Entry 7WEL (electron microscopy, 3.20 A resolution); this record covers chain A.

# Chain A
Molecule: Sodium channel protein type 10 subunit alpha
From: Homo sapiens
UniProtKB: Q9Y5Y9 (SCNAA_HUMAN); residue numbers follow UniProt; this construct covers 1-1956
Amino-acid sequence (1956 residues; numbered 1 to 1956; the number before each row is that of its first residue):
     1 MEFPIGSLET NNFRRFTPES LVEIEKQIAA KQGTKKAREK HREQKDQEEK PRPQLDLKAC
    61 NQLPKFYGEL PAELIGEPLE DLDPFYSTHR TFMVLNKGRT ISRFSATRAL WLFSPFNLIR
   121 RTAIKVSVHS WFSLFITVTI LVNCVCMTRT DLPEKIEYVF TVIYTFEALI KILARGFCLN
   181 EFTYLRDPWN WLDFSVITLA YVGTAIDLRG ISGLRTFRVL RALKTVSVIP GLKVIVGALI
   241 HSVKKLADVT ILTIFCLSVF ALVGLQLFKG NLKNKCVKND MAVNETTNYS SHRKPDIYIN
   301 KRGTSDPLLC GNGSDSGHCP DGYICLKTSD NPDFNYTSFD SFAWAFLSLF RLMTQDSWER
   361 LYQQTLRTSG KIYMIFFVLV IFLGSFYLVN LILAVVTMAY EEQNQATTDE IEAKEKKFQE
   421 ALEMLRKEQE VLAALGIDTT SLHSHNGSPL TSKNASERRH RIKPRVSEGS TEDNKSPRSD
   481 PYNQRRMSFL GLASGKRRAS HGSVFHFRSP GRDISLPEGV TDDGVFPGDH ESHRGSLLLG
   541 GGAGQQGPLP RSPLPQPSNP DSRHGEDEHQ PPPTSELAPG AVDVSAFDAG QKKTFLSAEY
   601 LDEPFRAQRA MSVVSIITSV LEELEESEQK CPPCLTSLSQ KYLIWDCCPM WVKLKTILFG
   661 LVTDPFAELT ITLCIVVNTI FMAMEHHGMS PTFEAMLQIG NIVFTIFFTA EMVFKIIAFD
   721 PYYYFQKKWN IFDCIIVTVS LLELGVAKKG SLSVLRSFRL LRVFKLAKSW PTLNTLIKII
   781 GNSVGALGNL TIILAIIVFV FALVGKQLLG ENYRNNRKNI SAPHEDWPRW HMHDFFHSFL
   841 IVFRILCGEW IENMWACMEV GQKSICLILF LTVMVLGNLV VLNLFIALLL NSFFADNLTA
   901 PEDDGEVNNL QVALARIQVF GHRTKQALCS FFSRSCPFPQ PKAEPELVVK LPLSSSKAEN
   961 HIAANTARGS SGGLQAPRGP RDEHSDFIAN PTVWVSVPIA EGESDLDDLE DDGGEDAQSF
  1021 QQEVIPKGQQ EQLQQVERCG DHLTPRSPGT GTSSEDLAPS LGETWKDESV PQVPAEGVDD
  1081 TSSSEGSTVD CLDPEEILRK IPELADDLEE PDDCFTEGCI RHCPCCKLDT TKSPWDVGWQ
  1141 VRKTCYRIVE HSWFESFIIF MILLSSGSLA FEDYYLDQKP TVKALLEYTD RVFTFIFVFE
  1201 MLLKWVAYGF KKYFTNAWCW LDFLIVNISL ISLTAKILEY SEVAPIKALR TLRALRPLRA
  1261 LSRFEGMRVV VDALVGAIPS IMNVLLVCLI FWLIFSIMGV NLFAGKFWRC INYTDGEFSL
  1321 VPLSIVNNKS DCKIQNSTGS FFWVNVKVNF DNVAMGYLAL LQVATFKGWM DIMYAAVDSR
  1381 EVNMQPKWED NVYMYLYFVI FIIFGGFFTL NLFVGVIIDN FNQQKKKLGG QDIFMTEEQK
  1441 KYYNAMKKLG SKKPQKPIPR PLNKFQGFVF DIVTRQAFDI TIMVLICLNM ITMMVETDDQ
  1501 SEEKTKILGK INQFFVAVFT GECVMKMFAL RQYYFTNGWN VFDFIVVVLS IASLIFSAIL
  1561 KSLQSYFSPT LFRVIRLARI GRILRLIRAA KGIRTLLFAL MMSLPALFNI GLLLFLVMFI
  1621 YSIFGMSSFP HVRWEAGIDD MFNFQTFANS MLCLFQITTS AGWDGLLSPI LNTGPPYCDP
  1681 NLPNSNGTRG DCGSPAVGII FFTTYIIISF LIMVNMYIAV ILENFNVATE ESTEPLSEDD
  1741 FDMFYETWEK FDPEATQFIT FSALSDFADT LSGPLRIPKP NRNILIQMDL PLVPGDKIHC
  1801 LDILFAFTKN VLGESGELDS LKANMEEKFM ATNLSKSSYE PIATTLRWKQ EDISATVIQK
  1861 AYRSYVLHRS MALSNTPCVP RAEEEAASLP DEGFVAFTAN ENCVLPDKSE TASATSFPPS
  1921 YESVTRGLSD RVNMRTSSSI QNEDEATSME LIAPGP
Not modelled in the structure: 1-128, 178-186, 283-288, 408-650, 896-1135, 1729-1956
Differences from the reference sequence: conflict Phe894 (Ser in Q9Y5Y9)
Cystine bridges: Cys276-Cys319, Cys310-Cys325, Cys857-Cys866, Cys1310-Cys1332, Cys1678-Cys1692
Covalent attachments: N-acetylglucosamine (NAG) linked to Asn312, Asn819, Asn1312, Asn1328, Asn1336
Small-molecule neighbours:
  - 95T (5-(4-chlorophenyl)-N-(3,5-dimethoxyphenyl)furan-2-carboxamide): Gln355, Phe382, Ser385, Phe386, Thr1365, Leu1614, Phe1655, Thr1658, Thr1659, Ser1660, Ile1706, Ser1709, Phe1710, Met1713, Met1716
  - 1-O-octadecyl-sn-glycero-3-phosphocholine (LPE), molecule 1: Val243, Lys244, Leu246, Ala247, Thr250, Val875
  - 1-O-octadecyl-sn-glycero-3-phosphocholine (LPE), molecule 2: Ala247, Thr250, Ile251
  - 1-O-octadecyl-sn-glycero-3-phosphocholine (LPE), molecule 3: Ile251, Ile254, Ala1590, Lys1591, Gly1592
  - 1-O-octadecyl-sn-glycero-3-phosphocholine (LPE), molecule 4: Val263, Ile372, Tyr373, Ile375, Phe376, Leu379, Ser1568, Thr1570, Leu1571, Val1574
  - 1-O-octadecyl-sn-glycero-3-phosphocholine (LPE), molecule 5: Phe382, Gln1439, Tyr1442, Leu1604, Pro1605, Leu1607, Phe1608, Gly1611, Met1716
  - 1-O-octadecyl-sn-glycero-3-phosphocholine (LPE), molecule 6: Ile680, Phe681, Met684, Ser690, Thr692, Phe693, Met696
  - 1-O-octadecyl-sn-glycero-3-phosphocholine (LPE), molecule 7: Ser1166, Gly1167, Ala1170, Phe1171, Asp1173, Pro1257, Ala1260, Phe1615, Leu1616, Phe1619, Phe1647
  - 1-O-octadecyl-sn-glycero-3-phosphocholine (LPE), molecule 8: Asn1216, Ala1217, Trp1218, Leu1252, Leu1255, Leu1258, Val1271, Val1275
  - 1-O-octadecyl-sn-glycero-3-phosphocholine (LPE), molecule 9: Leu1289, Ala1354, Tyr1357
  - 1-O-octadecyl-sn-glycero-3-phosphocholine (LPE), molecule 10: Ala1445, Leu1449, Met1601, Leu1604
  - phosphatidyl serine (P5S; O-[(R)-{[(2R)-2,3-bis(octadecanoyloxy)propyl]oxy}(hydroxy)phosphoryl]-L-serine), molecule 1: Ile254, Tyr336, Ala343, Trp344, Phe346, Leu347, Phe350, Lys863, Ser864, Leu867, Leu871, Thr872, Val875
  - phosphatidyl serine (P5S), molecule 2: Leu1285, Cys1288, Leu1289, Trp1292, Asn1352, Ala1354, Met1355, Tyr1357, Leu1358, Leu1361, Pro1695, Ala1696, Ile1699, Ile1700, Thr1703, Thr1704, Ile1707
Swiss-Prot annotation at these positions:
  - modified residue (Phosphoserine): Ser441, Ser444, Ser467, Ser479, Ser612, Ser615, Ser1451
  - glycosylation (N-linked (GlcNAc...) asparagine): Asn284, Asn288, Asn312, Asn335, Asn819, Asn1312, Asn1328, Asn1336, Asn1686
  - natural variant: Leu554 (L554P: In FEPS2), Arg916 (R916W: Found in a renal cell carcinoma sample), Ala1304 (A1304T: In FEPS2), Cys1523 (C1523Y: No gain in function in response to depolarization)
Reported in the primary citation:
  - conformationally variable residues (side-chain flip): Tyr164
  - mutagenesis - T397A (2.23 +/- 0.51 uM), G1406S (5.12 +/- 0.86 uM), F1710A (2.28 +/- 0.31 uM): decreased binding to 95T
  - mutagenesis - I1712V/M1713V (0.38 +/- 0.04 uM), M1713V (0.47 +/- 0.07 uM): increased binding to 95T
  - mutagenesis - V1414I: unchanged binding to 95T
  - allosteric site: Thr397, Gly1406

# In short
Chain A binds compound 95T, 10 copies of 1-O-octadecyl-sn-glycero-3-phosphocholine and phosphatidyl serine.
Covalently linked N-acetylglucosamine: at Asn312, Asn819, Asn1312, Asn1328 and Asn1336. The paper reports that
T397A, G1406S and F1710A reduce binding to 95T; an allosteric site at Thr397 and Gly1406; 6 substitutions were
tested in all.
Chain A is Sodium channel protein type 10 subunit alpha (Homo sapiens); the structure, Human Nav1.8 with
A-803467, class II, was determined by electron microscopy together with 7WE4, 7WFR and 7WFW from the same
study.
